7V90 - chains G and I of the 10 polymer chains in the assembly; structure by electron microscopy, 3.50 A resolution.

== Chain G ==
Name: Histone H2A type 1-B/E
From: Homo sapiens
Reference sequence: P04908 (H2A1B_HUMAN); residues 0-129 here correspond to UniProt positions 1-130 (UniProt number = residue number + 1)
Chain sequence (130 residues; numbered 0 to 129; the number before each row is that of its first residue; numbering starts at 0):
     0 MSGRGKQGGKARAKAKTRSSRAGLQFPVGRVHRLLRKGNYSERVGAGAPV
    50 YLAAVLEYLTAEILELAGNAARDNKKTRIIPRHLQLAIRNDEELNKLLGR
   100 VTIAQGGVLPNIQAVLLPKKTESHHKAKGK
Disordered / not traced: 0-9, 119-129
Curated features (UniProtKB/Swiss-Prot):
  - modified residue: Ser1 (N-acetylserine), Arg3 (Citrulline), Lys5 (N6-(2-hydroxyisobutyryl)lysine), Lys9 (N6-(2-hydroxyisobutyryl)lysine), Lys13 (N6-(beta-hydroxybutyryl)lysine), Lys36 (N6-(2-hydroxyisobutyryl)lysine), Lys74 (N6-(2-hydroxyisobutyryl)lysine), Lys75 (N6-(2-hydroxyisobutyryl)lysine), Lys95 (N6-(2-hydroxyisobutyryl)lysine), Gln104 (N5-methylglutamine), Lys118 (N6-(2-hydroxyisobutyryl)lysine), Lys119 (N6-crotonyllysine), Thr120 (Phosphothreonine), Lys125 (N6-crotonyllysine)
  - cross-link (Glycyl lysine isopeptide (Lys-Gly)): Lys13 (interchain with G-Cter in ubiquitin), Lys15 (interchain with G-Cter in ubiquitin), Lys119 (interchain with G-Cter in ubiquitin)

== Chain I ==
Molecule: 145-nt DNA strand
From: Homo sapiens
Sequence (145 nucleotides; each row starts with the number of its first residue; numbers below 1 keep their minus sign (DG-72 is residue -72)):
   -72 GGGTTAGGGTTAGGGTTAGGGTTAGGGTTAGGGTTAGGGTTAGGGTTAGG
   -22 GTTAGGGTTAGGGTTAGGGTTAGGGTTAGGGTTAGGGTTAGGGTTAGGGT
    28 TAGGGTTAGGGTTAGGGTTAGGGTTAGGGTTAGGGTTAGGGTTAG

== How chain G and chain I interact ==
Contacting residue pairs - 14 pairs, chain G then chain I:
  Arg11(G) with DG42(I), base contact; DG43(I), base contact
  Lys13(G) with DT46(I), salt bridge to the phosphate
  Arg29(G) with DG49(I), salt bridge to the phosphate
  Arg42(G) with DG38(I), sugar contact; DT39(I), phosphate contact
  Val43(G) with DG38(I), phosphate contact; DT39(I), hydrogen bond to the phosphate
  Gly44(G) with DG38(I), phosphate contact
  Lys75(G) with DT58(I), salt bridge to the phosphate
  Thr76(G) with DT57(I), phosphate contact; DT58(I), hydrogen bond to the phosphate
  Arg77(G) with DT57(I), sugar contact; DT58(I), phosphate contact
Interface residues without a listed pair, chain G (10 interface residues in all): Ala45
Interface residues without a listed pair, chain I (10 interface residues in all): DG44, DG48

== In short ==
Chain G and chain I each contribute 10 residues to their interface, with 2 hydrogen bonds and 3 salt bridges.
Among the polar pairs are Val43(G)-DT39(I), Thr76(G)-DT58(I) and Lys13(G)-DT46(I).
Here chain G is Histone H2A type 1-B/E and chain I is a 145-nt DNA strand, both from Homo sapiens. Entry 7V90
(Telomeric mononucleosome) was determined by electron microscopy (same publication as 7V96, 7V9C, 7V9J, 7V9K,
7V9S and 7VA4).
